8ACY - chains E and F of the 6 polymer chains in the assembly; structure by X-ray diffraction, 3.50 A resolution.

Chain E:
Protein: Na(+)-translocating NADH-quinone reductase subunit E
Source organism: Vibrio cholerae
Notes: EC 7.2.1.1
UniProtKB: A0A085QWM0 (A0A085QWM0_VIBCL); residue numbers follow UniProt; this construct covers 1-198
Amino-acid sequence (198 residues; each row starts with the number of its first residue):
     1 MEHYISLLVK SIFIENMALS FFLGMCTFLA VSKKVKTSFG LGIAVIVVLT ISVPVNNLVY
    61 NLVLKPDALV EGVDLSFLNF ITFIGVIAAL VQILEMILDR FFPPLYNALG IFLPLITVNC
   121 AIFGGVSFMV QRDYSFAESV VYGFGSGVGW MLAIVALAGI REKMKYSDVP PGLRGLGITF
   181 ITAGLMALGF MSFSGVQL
Disordered / not traced: 1
Bound ions: 2Fe-2S cluster Fe: C26, C120 (shared with 2 residues of chain D)
Small-molecule neighbours:
  - 2Fe-2S cluster (FES): G24, M25, C26, V118, N119, C120
  - FMN (flavin mononucleotide): S20, F21, F22, L23, S194

Chain F:
Protein: Na(+)-translocating NADH-quinone reductase subunit F
Source organism: Vibrio cholerae
Notes: EC 7.2.1.1
UniProtKB: A0A085ST13 (A0A085ST13_VIBCL); residue numbers follow UniProt; this construct covers 1-408
Amino-acid sequence (408 residues; each row starts with the number of its first residue):
     1 MSTIIFGVVM FTLIILALVL VILFAKSKLV PTGDITISIN GDPEKAIVTQ PGGKLLTALA
    61 GAGVFVSSAC GGGGSCGQCR VKIKSGGGDI LPTELDHISK GEAREGERLA CQVAVKADMD
   121 LELPEEIFGV KKWECTVISN DNKATFIKEL KLAIPDGESV PFRAGGYIQI EAPAHHVKYA
   181 DFDVPEKYRG DWDKFNLFRY ESKVDEPIIR AYSMANYPEE FGIIMLNVRI ATPPPNNPNV
   241 PPGQMSSYIW SLKAGDKCTI SGPFGEFFAK DTDAEMVFIG GGAGMAPMRS HIFDQLKRLK
   301 SKRKMSYWYG ARSKREMFYV EDFDGLAAEN DNFVWHCALS DPQPEDNWTG YTGFIHNVLY
   361 ENYLKDHEAP EDCEYYMCGP PMMNAAVINM LKNLGVEEEN ILLDDFGG
Disordered / not traced: 408
Bound ions: 2Fe-2S cluster Fe: C70, C76, C79, C111
Small-molecule neighbours:
  - FAD (flavin-adenine dinucleotide): Q78, Y167, R210, A211, Y212, S213, N227, V228, R229, A231, T232, P233, P234, V240, P241, P242, G243, Q244, M245, S246, A283, D404, F406
  - 2Fe-2S cluster (FES): L56, S68, A69, C70, G71, G74, S75, C76, G77, C79, L109, C111
What the authors report for this chain:
  - mutagenesis - C70A: abolished binding to 2Fe-2S cluster

Chain E / chain F interface:
Pairs across the interface (18):
  V63(E) - M10(F)  hydrophobic
  L69(E) - M10(F)  hydrophobic
  V73(E) - T3(F)
  L75(E) - G7(F)
  L78(E) - G7(F)
  I81(E) - F11(F)  hydrophobic
  V86(E) - L18(F)  hydrophobic
  A89(E) - L18(F)  hydrophobic
  A89(E) - I22(F)  hydrophobic
  Q92(E) - I22(F)
  I93(E) - I22(F)  hydrophobic
  M96(E) - A25(F)  hydrophobic
  M96(E) - K26(F)
  M96(E) - V30(F)  hydrophobic
  D99(E) - K116(F)
  R100(E) - L29(F)
  P103(E) - D89(F)
  N107(E) - D89(F)
Interface residues without a listed pair, chain E (21 interface residues in all): V59, F77, T82, G85, I97, P104
Interface residues without a listed pair, chain F (16 interface residues in all): I14, V21, G88, L91

Summary:
Chain E and chain F form an interface of 21 and 16 residues respectively. Chain E binds flavin mononucleotide
and 2Fe-2S cluster. Bound to chain F: flavin-adenine dinucleotide and 2Fe-2S cluster. C26(E) and C120(E)
coordinate a 2Fe-2S cluster Fe ion. The paper reports that C70A of chain F abolishes binding to 2Fe-2S
cluster.
Chain E is Na(+)-translocating NADH-quinone reductase subunit E and chain F is Na(+)-translocating
NADH-quinone reductase subunit F, both from Vibrio cholerae; the structure, X-ray structure of Na+-NQR from
Vibrio cholerae at 3.5 A resolution, was determined by X-ray diffraction (same publication as 8A1T, 8A1U,
8A1V, 8A1W, 8A1X, 8A1Y and 8ACW).
